Entry 8IDD (electron microscopy, 4.00 A resolution); this record covers chains D and A of the 5 polymer chains in the assembly.

== Chain D ==
Molecule: Cell division protein FtsX
Organism: Mycobacterium tuberculosis
Reference sequence: A0A045GRS5 (A0A045GRS5_MYCTX); residue numbers follow UniProt; this construct covers 1-297
Sequence (297 residues; row label = number of the first residue in the row):
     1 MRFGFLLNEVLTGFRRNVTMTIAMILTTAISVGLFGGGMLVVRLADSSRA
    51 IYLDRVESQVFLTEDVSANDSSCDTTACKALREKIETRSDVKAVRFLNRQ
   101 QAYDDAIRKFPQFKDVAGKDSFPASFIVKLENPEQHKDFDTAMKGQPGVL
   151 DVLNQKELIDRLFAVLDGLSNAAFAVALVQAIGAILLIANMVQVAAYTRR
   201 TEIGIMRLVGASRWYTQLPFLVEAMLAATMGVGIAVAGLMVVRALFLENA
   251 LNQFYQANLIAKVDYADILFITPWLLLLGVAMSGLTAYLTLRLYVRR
Disordered / not traced: 296-297
Disulfide bonds: Cys73-Cys78

== Chain A ==
Molecule: Cell division ATP-binding protein FtsE
Organism: Mycobacterium tuberculosis
Reference sequence: O05779 (FTSE_MYCTU); residues 1-230 here = UniProt positions 1-230
Sequence (230 residues; numbered 1 to 230; the number before each row is that of its first residue):
     1 MMITLDHVTKQYKSSARPALDDINVKIDKGEFVFLIGPSGSGKSTFMRLL
    51 LAAETPTSGDVRVSKFHVNKLRGRHVPKLRQVIGCVFQDFRLLQQKTVYD
   101 NVAFALEVIGKRTDAINRVVPEVLETVGLSGKANRLPDELSGGEQQRVAI
   151 ARAFVNRPLVLLADEPTGNLDPETSRDIMDLLERINRTGTTVLMATHDHH
   201 IVDSMRQRVVELSLGRLVRDEQRGVYGMDR
Disordered / not traced: 226-230
Ligand contacts: ATP (adenosine-5'-triphosphate): Tyr12, Arg17, Pro38, Ser39, Ser41, Gly42, Lys43, Ser44, Thr45, Asp164
UniProt features mapped onto this chain:
  - binding site (ATP): Gly37 to Ser44
From the paper describing this entry:
  - mutagenesis - D164A, E165Q: decreased catalytic activity on ATP

== How chain D and chain A interact ==
Pairs across the interface - 21 pairs, chain D then chain A:
  Arg2(D) - Glu107(A)
  Arg2(D) - Thr113(A)
  Phe5(D) - Phe104(A)  hydrophobic
  Phe5(D) - Glu107(A)
  Glu202(D) - Phe104(A)
  Ile205(D) - Arg91(A)
  Ile205(D) - Arg152(A)
  Met206(D) - Val108(A)  hydrophobic
  Arg207(D) - Arg80(A)
  Leu208(D) - Arg80(A)
  Leu208(D) - Phe87(A)  hydrophobic
  Val209(D) - Arg80(A)
  Val209(D) - Gln81(A)
  Val209(D) - Ala105(A)  hydrophobic
  Val209(D) - Val108(A)  hydrophobic
  Val209(D) - Ile109(A)
  Gly210(D) - Pro77(A)
  Gly210(D) - Arg80(A)
  Gly210(D) - Gln81(A)  hydrogen bond (backbone-side chain)
  Ala211(D) - Pro77(A)
  Tyr215(D) - Val108(A)  hydrophobic
Interface residues without a listed pair, chain D (13 interface residues in all): Thr201, Ser212
Interface residues without a listed pair, chain A (16 interface residues in all): Ile83, Cys85, Leu92, Leu93

== Overview ==
13 residues of chain D and 16 residues of chain A are in contact; the contacts include 1 hydrogen bond. The
hydrogen-bonded pair is Gly210(D)-Gln81(A). Bound to chain A: ATP. Curated annotation (UniProt) lists 8
ATP-binding residues on chain A. The paper reports that D164A and E165Q of chain A reduce catalytic activity
on ATP.
Chain D is Cell division protein FtsX and chain A is Cell division ATP-binding protein FtsE, both from
Mycobacterium tuberculosis; the structure, Cryo-EM structure of Mycobacterium tuberculosis ATP bound
FtsEX/RipC complex in peptidisc, was determined by electron microscopy together with 8IDB, 8IDC, 8IGQ and 8JIA
from the same study.
